2R5A - chain A; structure by X-ray diffraction, 2.30 A resolution.

Chain A:
Name: Polycomb protein Scm
From: Drosophila melanogaster
Notes: fragment: UNP residues:175-435
Reference sequence: Q9VHA0 (SCM_DROME); numbering as in UniProt (aligned over 175-435)
Amino-acid sequence (265 residues; row label = number of the first residue in the row):
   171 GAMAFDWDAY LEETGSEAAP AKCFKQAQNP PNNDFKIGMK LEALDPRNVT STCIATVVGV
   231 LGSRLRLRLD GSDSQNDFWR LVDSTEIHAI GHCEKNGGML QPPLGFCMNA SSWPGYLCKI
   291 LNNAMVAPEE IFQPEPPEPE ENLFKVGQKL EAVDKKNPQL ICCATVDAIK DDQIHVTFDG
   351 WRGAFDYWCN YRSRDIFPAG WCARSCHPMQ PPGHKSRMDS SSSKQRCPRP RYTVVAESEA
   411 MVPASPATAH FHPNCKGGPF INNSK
Unresolved in the structure: 171-173, 386-435
Construct notes: expression tag (171-174); engineered mutation Cys277 (Arg in Q9VHA0)
Small-molecule neighbours: N-methyl-lysine (MLZ): Asp324, Asn327, Leu330, Cys332, Phe348, Trp351, Arg352, Phe355
From the paper describing this entry:
  - binding site for N-methyl-lysine: Asp324, Phe348, Trp351, Phe355
  - conformationally variable residues (side-chain flip): Asp324, Trp351, Phe355
  - mutagenesis - R277C: unchanged binding to H4K20me1
  - mutagenesis - D215A, D215N, D324A: decreased stability
  - mutagenesis - D324A: unchanged expression
  - mutagenesis - D215A, D215N: decreased binding to monomethyl-lysine peptides
  - mutagenesis - D324A: abolished binding to monomethyl-lysine peptides

In short:
Bound to chain A: N-methyl-lysine. From the paper: a binding site for N-methyl-lysine at Asp324, Phe348 and
Trp351 among others; D215A, D215N and D324A reduce stability.
Chain A is Polycomb protein Scm (Drosophila melanogaster); the structure, Crystal Structure of the two MBT
repeats from Sex-Comb on Midleg (SCM) in complex with methyl ..., was determined by X-ray diffraction together
with 2R57, 2R58 and 2R5M from the same study.
